8VJZ - chains A and C of the 3 polymer chains in the assembly; structure by X-ray diffraction, 1.90 A resolution.

# Chain A
Name: HLA class I histocompatibility antigen, A alpha chain
Source organism: Homo sapiens
UniProt: P04439 (HLAA_HUMAN); residues 1-277 here correspond to UniProt positions 25-301 (UniProt number = residue number + 24)
Chain sequence (277 residues; each row starts with the number of its first residue):
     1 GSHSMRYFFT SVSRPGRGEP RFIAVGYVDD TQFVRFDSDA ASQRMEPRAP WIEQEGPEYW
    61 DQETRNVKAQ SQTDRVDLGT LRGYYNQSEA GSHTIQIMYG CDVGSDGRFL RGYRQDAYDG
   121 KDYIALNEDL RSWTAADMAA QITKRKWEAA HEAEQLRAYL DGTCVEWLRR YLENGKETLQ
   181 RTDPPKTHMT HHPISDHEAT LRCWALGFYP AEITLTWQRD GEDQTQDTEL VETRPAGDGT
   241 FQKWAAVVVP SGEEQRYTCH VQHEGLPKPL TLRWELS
Cystine bridges: C101-C164, C203-C259
UniProt features mapped onto this chain:
  - region: E275 to S277 (Connecting peptide)
  - binding site (a peptide antigen): Y7, T73, Y84, D116, T143, K146, Y159, Y171
  - modified residue: Y59 (Sulfotyrosine)
  - glycosylation: N86 (N-linked (GlcNAc...) asparagine)

# Chain C
Name: GTPase KRas, N-terminally processed
Source organism: Homo sapiens
UniProt: P01116 (RASK_HUMAN); residues 1-10 here correspond to UniProt positions 7-16 (UniProt number = residue number + 6)
Chain sequence (10 residues; each row starts with the number of its first residue):
     1 VVVGAGGVGK
UniProt features mapped onto this chain:
  - binding site (GTP): G4 to K10

# How chain A and chain C interact
Contacting residue pairs - 37 pairs, chain A then chain C:
  M5(A) - V1(C)
  Y7(A) - V1(C)  hydrogen bond (side chain-backbone)
  Y7(A) - V2(C)  hydrophobic
  M45(A) - V2(C)  hydrophobic
  Y59(A) - V1(C)  hydrophobic
  E63(A) - V1(C)
  E63(A) - V2(C)  hydrogen bond (side chain-backbone)
  N66(A) - V2(C)
  N66(A) - V3(C)
  N66(A) - G4(C)
  N66(A) - A5(C)  hydrogen bond (side chain-backbone)
  A69(A) - A5(C)  hydrophobic
  T73(A) - G9(C)
  D77(A) - G9(C)
  D77(A) - K10(C)  hydrogen bond (side chain-backbone)
  T80(A) - K10(C)
  L81(A) - K10(C)
  Y84(A) - K10(C)  hydrogen bond (side chain-backbone)
  I95(A) - K10(C)
  Y99(A) - V2(C)
  Y99(A) - V3(C)  hydrogen bond (side chain-backbone)
  D116(A) - K10(C)  salt bridge
  Y123(A) - K10(C)
  T143(A) - K10(C)  hydrogen bond (side chain-backbone)
  K146(A) - G9(C)  hydrogen bond (side chain-backbone)
  K146(A) - K10(C)
  W147(A) - V8(C)
  W147(A) - G9(C)  hydrogen bond (side chain-backbone)
  W147(A) - K10(C)
  E152(A) - G7(C)
  E152(A) - V8(C)  hydrogen bond (side chain-backbone)
  Y159(A) - V1(C)  hydrogen bond (side chain-backbone)
  Y159(A) - V2(C)
  Y159(A) - V3(C)
  T163(A) - V1(C)
  W167(A) - V1(C)
  Y171(A) - V1(C)  hydrogen bond (side chain-backbone)
Other interface residues (no listed pair), chain A (29 interface residues in all): F9, V67, I97, R114, A150
The authors on this interface:
  - pairs named by the authors: A69(A)-A5(C) (hydrophobic contact)

# Summary
29 residues of chain A face 9 of chain C across their interface, with 12 hydrogen bonds and 1 salt bridge.
Polar pairs include D116(A)-K10(C), Y7(A)-V1(C) and E63(A)-V2(C). The paper describes a hydrophobic contact
between A69(A) and A5(C).
Here chain A is HLA class I histocompatibility antigen, A alpha chain and chain C is GTPase KRas, N-terminally
processed, both from Homo sapiens. Entry 8VJZ (HLA-A*03:01 with WT KRAS-10mer) was determined by X-ray
diffraction together with 8RNI, 8RO5 and 8RRO from the same study.
